PDB entry 8SJB | X-ray diffraction, 1.74 A resolution | chains A and C of the 4 polymer chains in the assembly

== Chain A ==
Protein: Protein S100-A8
Organism: Homo sapiens
UniProtKB: P05109 (S10A8_HUMAN); residue numbers follow UniProt; this construct covers 1-88
Sequence (88 residues; numbered 1 to 88; the number before each row is that of its first residue):
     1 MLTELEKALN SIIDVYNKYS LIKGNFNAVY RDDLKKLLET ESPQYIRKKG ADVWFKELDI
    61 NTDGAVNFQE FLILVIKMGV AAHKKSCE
Sequence notes: engineered mutation Asn17 (His in P05109), Asn27 (His in P05109), Ser42 (Cys in P05109), Cys87 (His in P05109)
Swiss-Prot annotation at these positions:
  - binding site (Ca(2+)): Asp33, Asp59, Asn61, Asp63, Glu70
  - binding site (Zn(2+)): His83
Bound ions: Ca2+ site 1: Ser20, Lys23, Asn25, Ala28; Ca2+ site 2: Asp59, Asn61, Asp63, Ala65, Glu70; Zn2+: His83, Cys87 (shared with His17(C), Asp27(C) of chain C)
Residues lining bound ligands: nonaethylene glycol (2PE): Ile60, Gln69, Leu72, Ile73, Ile76

== Chain C ==
Protein: Protein S100-A9
Organism: Homo sapiens
UniProtKB: P06702 (S10A9_HUMAN); residues 2-100 here correspond to UniProt positions 5-103 (UniProt number = residue number + 3)
Sequence (99 residues; each row starts with the number of its first residue):
     2 MSQLERNIET IINTFHQYSV KLGHPDTLNQ GEFKELVRKD LQNFLKKENK NEKVIEHIME
    62 DLDTNADKQL SFEEFIMLMA RLTWASNEKM NEGDEGPGH
Unresolved in the structure: 98
Sequence notes: engineered mutation Asn88 (His91 in P06702), Asn92 (His95 in P06702)
Swiss-Prot annotation at these positions:
  - binding site (Zn(2+)): His17, Asp27
  - binding site (Ca(2+)): Ser20, Leu23, His25, Thr28, Glu33, Asp64, Asn66, Asp68, Gln70, Glu75
Bound ions: Zn2+: His17, Asp27 (shared with His83(A), Cys87(A) of chain A); Ca2+ site 1: Ser20, Leu23, His25, Thr28, Glu33; Ca2+ site 2: Asp64, Asn66, Asp68, Gln70, Glu75
Residues lining bound ligands: nonaethylene glycol (2PE): Ala81, Arg82, Leu83, Trp85, Ala86

== How chain A and chain C interact ==
Contacting residue pairs (61; chain A residue first):
  Met1(A) - Asn44(C)
  Leu2(A) - Asn44(C)
  Thr3(A) - Lys40(C)
  Thr3(A) - Asp41(C)  hydrogen bond (side chain-backbone)
  Thr3(A) - Gln43(C)
  Glu4(A) - Thr11(C)
  Leu5(A) - Ile12(C)  hydrophobic
  Leu5(A) - Asp41(C)
  Leu5(A) - Leu42(C)  hydrophobic
  Glu6(A) - Asp41(C)
  Glu6(A) - Leu42(C)
  Glu6(A) - Gln43(C)
  Glu6(A) - Asn44(C)  hydrogen bond
  Glu6(A) - Phe45(C)  hydrogen bond (side chain-backbone)
  Ala8(A) - Asn8(C)
  Ala8(A) - Thr11(C)
  Leu9(A) - Ile12(C)  hydrophobic
  Leu9(A) - Phe45(C)  hydrophobic
  Leu9(A) - Met80(C)
  Leu9(A) - Leu83(C)  hydrophobic
  Leu9(A) - Thr84(C)
  Asn10(A) - Phe45(C)
  Asn10(A) - Ser87(C)  hydrogen bond
  Asn10(A) - Met91(C)
  Ser11(A) - Gln4(C)  hydrogen bond
  Ser11(A) - Asn8(C)  hydrogen bond
  Ile12(A) - Leu5(C)  hydrophobic
  Ile12(A) - Asn8(C)
  Ile13(A) - Thr84(C)
  Ile13(A) - Asn88(C)
  Ile13(A) - Met91(C)  hydrophobic
  Val15(A) - Gln4(C)
  Lys18(A) - Gln4(C)
  Thr40(A) - Ser3(C)
  Glu41(A) - Ser3(C)  hydrogen bond (backbone-side chain)
  Glu41(A) - Gln4(C)
  Glu41(A) - Leu5(C)  hydrogen bond (side chain-backbone)
  Glu41(A) - Glu6(C)
  Pro43(A) - Glu6(C)
  Phe68(A) - Thr84(C)
  Phe68(A) - Trp85(C)  hydrophobic
  Phe68(A) - Asn88(C)
  Gln69(A) - Trp85(C)
  Leu72(A) - Ala81(C)
  Leu72(A) - Thr84(C)
  Ile76(A) - Ile77(C)
  Ile76(A) - Met78(C)  hydrophobic
  Ile76(A) - Ala81(C)  hydrophobic
  Met78(A) - Leu5(C)  hydrophobic
  Met78(A) - Ile9(C)  hydrophobic
  Gly79(A) - Ile9(C)
  Gly79(A) - Phe73(C)
  Gly79(A) - Ile77(C)
  Val80(A) - Glu74(C)
  Ala82(A) - Ile13(C)  hydrophobic
  His83(A) - Ile13(C)
  His83(A) - His17(C)
  His83(A) - Asp27(C)  salt bridge
  His83(A) - Phe73(C)
  Cys87(A) - His17(C)
  Cys87(A) - Asp27(C)
Other interface residues (no listed pair), chain A (32 interface residues in all): Asp14, Ser42, Phe71, Val75, Ser86
Other interface residues (no listed pair), chain C (31 interface residues in all): Thr15, Leu37

== Summary ==
Chain A and chain C form an interface of 32 and 31 residues respectively; the contacts include 8 hydrogen
bonds and 1 salt bridge. Polar contacts include His83(A)-Asp27(C), Thr3(A)-Asp41(C) and Glu6(A)-Asn44(C).
Nonaethylene glycol is bound between chain A and chain C.
Chain A is Protein S100-A8 and chain C is Protein S100-A9, both from Homo sapiens; the structure, Crystal
structure of Zn2+ bound calprotectin variant H87C, was determined by X-ray diffraction.
